PDB entry 7QJE | electron microscopy, 7.80 A resolution (low resolution: residue-level contacts below are approximate; hydrogen-bond / salt-bridge calls are withheld) | chains I and L of the 8 polymer chains in the assembly

# Chain I
Name: Gamma-tubulin complex component 4
From: Homo sapiens
Reference sequence: Q9UGJ1 (GCP4_HUMAN); residue numbers follow UniProt; this construct covers 1-667
Sequence (667 residues; each row starts with the number of its first residue):
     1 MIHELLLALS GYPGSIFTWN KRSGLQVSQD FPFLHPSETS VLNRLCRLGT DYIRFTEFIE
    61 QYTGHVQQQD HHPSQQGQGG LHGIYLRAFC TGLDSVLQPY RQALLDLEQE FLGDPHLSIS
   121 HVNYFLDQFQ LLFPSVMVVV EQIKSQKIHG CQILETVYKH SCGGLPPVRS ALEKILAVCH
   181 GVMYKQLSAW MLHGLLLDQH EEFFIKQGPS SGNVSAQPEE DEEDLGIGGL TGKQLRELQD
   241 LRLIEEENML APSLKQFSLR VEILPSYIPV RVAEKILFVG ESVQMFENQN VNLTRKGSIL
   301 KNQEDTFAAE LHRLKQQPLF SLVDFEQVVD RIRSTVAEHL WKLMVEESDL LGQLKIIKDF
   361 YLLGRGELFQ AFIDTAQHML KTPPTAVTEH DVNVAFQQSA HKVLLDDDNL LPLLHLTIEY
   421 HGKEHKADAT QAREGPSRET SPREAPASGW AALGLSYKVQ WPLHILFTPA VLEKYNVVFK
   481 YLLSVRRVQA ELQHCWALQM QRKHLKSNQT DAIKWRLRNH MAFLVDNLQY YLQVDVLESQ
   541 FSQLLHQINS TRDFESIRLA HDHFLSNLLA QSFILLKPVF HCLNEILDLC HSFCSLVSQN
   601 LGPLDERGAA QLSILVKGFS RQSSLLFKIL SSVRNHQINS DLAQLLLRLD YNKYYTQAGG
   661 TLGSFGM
Not modelled in the structure: 64-78, 203-255, 286-297, 418-447, 632-667

# Chain L
Name: Gamma-tubulin complex component 6
From: Homo sapiens
Reference sequence: Q96RT7 (GCP6_HUMAN); the construct has insertions or renumbered stretches relative to UniProt, so the offset changes along the chain: 1-608 = UniProt 1-608; 1474-1811 = UniProt 1482-1819
Sequence (1819 residues; row label = number of the first residue in the row; note: 865 numbers in that range are skipped by the numbering (no residue carries them; nothing is unmodelled there); a row labelled like 608A-608Z holds insertion residues (608A, then the next letters in order)):
     1 MASITQLFDD LCEALLPAAK THLGQRSVNR KRAKRSLKKV AYNALFTNLF QDETQQLQPD
    61 MSKLPARNKI LMLSFDLRVG GLGPKADRLE ELVEELEAAP CCPLLEVGSV LDLLVQLAGS
   121 GPPQVLPRKR DYFLNNKHVG RNVPYSGYDC DDLSVFEMDV QSLISREECL CHSMIQETLQ
   181 VMEAAPGTGL PTVGLFSFGD PCGDRFERDT RVSLFGALVH SRTYDMDVRL GLPPVPDNAD
   241 LSGLAIKVPP SVDQWEDEGF QSASNLTPDS QSEPSVTPDV DLWEAALTYE ASKRRCWERV
   301 GCPPGHREEP YLTEAGRDAF DKFCRLHQGE LQLLAGGVLQ APQPVLVKEC ELVKDVLNVL
   361 IGVVSATFSL CQPAQAFVVK RGVHVSGASP ESISSLLSEV AEYGTCYTRL SHFSLQPVLD
   421 SLYSKGLVFQ AFTSGLRRYL QYYRACVLST PPTLSLLTIG FLFKKLGRQL RYLAELCGVG
   481 AVLPGTCGGG PRAAFPTGVK LLSYLYQEAL HNCSNEHYPV LLSLLKTSCE PYTRFIHDWV
   541 YSGVFRDAYG EFMIQVNHEY LSFRDKLYWT HGYVLISKEV EDCVPVFLKH IAHDIYVCGK
   601 TINLLKLC
608A-608Z CPRHYLCWSDVPVPRISVIFSLEELK
609A-609Z EIEKDCAVYVGRMERVARHSSVSKEE
610A-610Z KELRMEIAKQELIAHAREAASRVLSA
611A-611Z LSDRQMSERMALDARKREQFQRLKEQ
612A-612Z FVKDQERRQAARQEELDDDFSYAREL
613A-613Z RDRERRLKSLEEELERKARQALVDHY
614A-614Z SKLSAEAARREQKALWRIQRHRLESA
615A-615Z RLRFLLEDEKHIQEMLKAVSEAHQPQ
616A-616Z EPPDVLLSVHPQVTSPGPEHPEGGQG
617A-617Z CDSGSAEQHSPAWDGWNRPGLLTPQP
618A-618Z LKPLAVGAGGRGLQQAEGARPFSDSL
619A-619Z SIGDFLPVGPGAEPSVQTGMVPLLEV
620A-620Z ALQTINLDLPPSAPGEAPAAASTQPS
621A-621Z RPQEYDFSTVLRPAVATSPAPGPLQA
622A-622Z AECSLGSSGLQLWEDSCGKMDACGSA
623A-623Z SRETLLPSHPPRRAALEEGSSQPTER
624A-624Z LFGQVSGGGLPTGDYASEIAPTRPRW
625A-625Z NTHGHVSDASIRVGENVSDVAPTQPR
626A-626Z WNTHGHVSNASISLGESVSDVAPTRP
627A-627Z RWNIHGHVSNASIRVGENVSDVAPTR
628A-628Z PRWNTHGHVSNASIRVGENVSDVAPT
629A-629Z RPRWNTHGHVSDASISLGESVSDMAP
630A-630Z ARPRWNTHGHVSDASISLGESVSDMA
631A-631Z PTRPRWNTHGHVSDTSIRVGENVSDV
632A-632Z APIRSRCNTHGHVSDASISLGEPVSD
633A-633Z VVSTRPRWNTHVPIPPPHMVLGALSP
634A-634Z EAEPNTPRPQQSPPGHTSQSALSLGA
635A-635Z QSTVLDCGPRLPVEVGPSLSSPSSGC
636A-636Z GEGSISVGENVSDVAPTQPWWPNTPG
637A-637Z DSVSEELGPGRSGDTEDLSPNWPLNS
638A-638Z QEDTAAQSSPGRGEEAEASAAEAQGG
639A-639Z EQAYLAGLAGQYHLERYPDSYESMSE
640A-640Z PPIAHLLRPVLPRAFAFPVDPQVQSA
641A-641O ADETAVQLSELLTLP
  1474 VLMKRSITAP LAAHISLVNK AAVDYFFVEL HLEAHYEALR HFLLMEDGEF AQSLSDLLFE
  1534 KLGAGQTPGE LLNPLVLNSV LSKALQCSLH GDTPHASNLS LALKYLPEVF APNAPDVLSC
  1594 LELRYKVDWP LNIVITEGCV SKYSGVFSFL LQLKLMMWAL KDVCFHLKRT ALLSHMAGSV
  1654 QFRQLQLFKH EMQHFVKVIQ GYIANQILHV TWCEFRARLA TVGDLEEIQR AHAEYLHKAV
  1714 FRGLLTEKAA PVMNVIHSIF SLVLKFRSQL ISQAWGPPGG PRGAEHPNFA LMQQSYNTFK
  1774 YYSHFLFKVV TKLVNRGYQP HLEDFLLRIN FNNYYQDA
Not modelled in the structure: 1-281, 371-389, 418-424, 480-493, 557-565, 575-585, 608A-608Z, 609A-609Z, 610A-610Z, 611A-611Z, 612A-612Z, 613A-613Z, 614A-614Z, 615A-615Z, 616A-616Z, 617A-617Z, 618A-618Z, 619A-619Z, 620A-620Z, 621A-621Z, 622A-622Z, 623A-623Z, 624A-624Z, 625A-625Z, 626A-626Z, 627A-627Z, 628A-628Z, 629A-629Z, 630A-630Z, 631A-631Z, 632A-632Z, 633A-633Z, 634A-634Z, 635A-635Z, 636A-636Z, 637A-637Z, 638A-638Z, 639A-639Z, 640A-640Z, 641A-641O, 1536-1540, 1583-1587, 1645-1648, 1694-1697, 1744-1758, 1790-1791, 1808-1811

# Interface between chain I and chain L
Residue-residue contacts - 8 pairs, chain I then chain L:
  His3(I) - Arg295(L)
  His3(I) - Trp297(L)
  Leu7(I) - Trp297(L)
  Leu112(I) - Ser292(L)
  Leu112(I) - Lys293(L)
  Leu112(I) - Arg295(L)
  Pro115(I) - Cys302(L)
  His116(I) - Cys302(L)
Other interface residues (no listed pair), chain I (6 interface residues in all): Met1
Other interface residues (no listed pair), chain L (7 interface residues in all): Val300, Pro303

# Overview
The interface between chain I and chain L involves 6 residues on one side and 7 on the other.
Here chain I is Gamma-tubulin complex component 4 and chain L is Gamma-tubulin complex component 6, both from
Homo sapiens. Entry 7QJE (Structure of recombinant human gamma-Tubulin Ring Complex 4-spoked assembly
intermediate (spokes 9-12)) was determined by electron microscopy, deposited together with 7QJ0, 7QJ1, 7QJ2,
7QJ3, 7QJ4 and 7QJD.
